9KKH - chain A; structure by X-ray diffraction, 1.10 A resolution.

# Chain A
Name: Ferredoxin--NADP reductase, chloroplastic
From: Zea mays
Notes: EC 1.18.1.2
UniProt: B4G043 (B4G043_MAIZE); residues 1007-1317 here correspond to UniProt positions 71-381 (UniProt number = residue number - 936)
Sequence (311 residues; row label = number of the first residue in the row):
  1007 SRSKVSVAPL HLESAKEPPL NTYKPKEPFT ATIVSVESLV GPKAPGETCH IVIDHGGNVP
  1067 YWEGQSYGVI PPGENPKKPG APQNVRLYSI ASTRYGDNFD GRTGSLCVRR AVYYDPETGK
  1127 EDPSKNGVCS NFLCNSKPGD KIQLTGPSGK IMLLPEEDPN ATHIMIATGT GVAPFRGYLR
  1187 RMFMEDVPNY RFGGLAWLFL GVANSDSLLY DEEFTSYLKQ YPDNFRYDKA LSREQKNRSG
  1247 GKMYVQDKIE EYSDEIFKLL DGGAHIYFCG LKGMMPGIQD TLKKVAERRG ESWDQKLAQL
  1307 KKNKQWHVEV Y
Not modelled in the structure: 1007-1008
Disulfides: Cys1055-Cys1140
Small-molecule neighbours: dihydroflavine-adenine dinucleotide (FDA): Ser1072, Arg1092, Leu1093, Tyr1094, Ser1095, Cys1113, Val1114, Arg1115, Ala1117, Val1118, Tyr1119, Ser1130, Lys1131, Asn1132, Gly1133, Val1134, Cys1135, Ser1136, Asn1137, Thr1176, Ala1179, Glu1315, Tyr1317

# In short
Bound to chain A: dihydroflavine-adenine dinucleotide.
Chain A is Ferredoxin--NADP reductase, chloroplastic (Zea mays); the structure, High resolution structure of
Ferredoxin-NADP+ reductase from maize root - Reduced form, low X-ray dose, was determined by X-ray diffraction
together with 9KKG and 9L8G from the same study.
